PDB entry 2KS1 | solution NMR | chains A and B

== Chain A ==
Protein: Receptor tyrosine-protein kinase erbB-2
From: Homo sapiens
Notes: EC 2.7.10.1; fragment: ErbB2TM domain
UniProtKB: P04626 (ERBB2_HUMAN); residues 41-84 here correspond to UniProt positions 641-684 (UniProt number = residue number + 600)
Amino-acid sequence (44 residues; each row starts with the number of its first residue):
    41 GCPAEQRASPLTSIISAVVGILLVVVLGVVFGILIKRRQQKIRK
Curated features (UniProtKB/Swiss-Prot):
  - region: Lys-76 to Lys-84 (Required for interaction with KPNB1 and EEA1)
  - motif: Lys-76 to Lys-84 (Nuclear localization signal)

== Chain B ==
Protein: Epidermal growth factor receptor
From: Homo sapiens
Notes: EC 2.7.10.1; fragment: ErbB1TM domain
UniProtKB: P00533 (EGFR_HUMAN); residues 134-177 here correspond to UniProt positions 634-677 (UniProt number = residue number + 500)
Amino-acid sequence (44 residues; each row starts with the number of its first residue):
   134 EGCPTNGPKIPSIATGMVGALLLLLVVALGIGLFMRRRHIVRKR

== Chain A / chain B interface ==
Pairs across the interface - 12 pairs, chain A then chain B:
  Pro-43(A) / Pro-144(B)
  Ala-44(A) / Pro-144(B)
  Gln-46(A) / Thr-148(B)
  Thr-52(A) / Thr-148(B)
  Thr-52(A) / Gly-149(B)
  Ser-56(A) / Thr-148(B)
  Ser-56(A) / Gly-149(B)
  Ser-56(A) / Gly-152(B)
  Ser-56(A) / Ala-153(B)
  Ala-57(A) / Leu-156(B)
  Val-59(A) / Ala-153(B)
  Leu-63(A) / Leu-157(B)
Other interface residues (no listed pair), chain B (9 interface residues in all): Ser-145, Ile-146

== In short ==
Chain A and chain B form an interface of 8 and 9 residues respectively.
Here chain A is Receptor tyrosine-protein kinase erbB-2 and chain B is Epidermal growth factor receptor, both
from Homo sapiens. Entry 2KS1 (Heterodimeric association of Transmembrane domains of ErbB1 and ErbB2 receptors
Enabling Kinase Activation) was determined by solution NMR.
